PDB entry 1KBY | X-ray diffraction, 2.50 A resolution | chains L and M of the 3 polymer chains in the assembly

# Chain L
Protein: Photosynthetic reaction center protein L chain
From: Rhodobacter sphaeroides
Reference sequence: P02954 (RCEL_RHOSH); numbering as in UniProt (aligned over 1-281)
Chain sequence (281 residues; numbered 1 to 281; the number before each row is that of its first residue):
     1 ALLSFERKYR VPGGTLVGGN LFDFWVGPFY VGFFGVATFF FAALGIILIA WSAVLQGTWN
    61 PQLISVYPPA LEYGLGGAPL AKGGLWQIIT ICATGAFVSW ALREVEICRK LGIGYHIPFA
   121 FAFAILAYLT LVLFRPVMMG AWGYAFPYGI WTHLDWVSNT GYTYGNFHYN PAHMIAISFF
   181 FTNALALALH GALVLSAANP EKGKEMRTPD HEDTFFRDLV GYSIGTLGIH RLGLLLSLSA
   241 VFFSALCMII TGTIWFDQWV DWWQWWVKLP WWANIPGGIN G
Bound ions: Fe ion: H190, H230 (shared with H219(M), E234(M), H266(M) of chain M)
Residues lining bound ligands:
  - bacteriochlorophyll a (BCL), molecule 1: I49, F97, Y128, L131, F146, I150, H153, L154, W156, V157
  - bacteriochlorophyll a (BCL), molecule 2: F97, F121, A124, I125, A127, Y128, L131, W156, V157, S158, T160, G161, Y162, N166, F167, H168, H173, A176, I177, F180, F181, V241, S244, A245, C247, M248
  - bacteriochlorophyll a (BCL), molecule 3: H168, H173, M174, I177, S178, F181, T182
  - bacteriopheophytin a (BPH), molecule 1: A42, G45, I46, I49, I89, A93, A96, F97, W100, E104, I117, A120, F121, F123, A124, Y128, F146, Y148, G149, I150, H153, S237, L238, V241
  - bacteriopheophytin a (BPH), molecule 2: V157, Y162, H168, F181
  - bacteriopheophytin a (BPH), molecule 3: F181, A184, L185, A188, L189, F216, L219, V220
  - ubiquinone-10 (U10): V26, F29, Y30, V31, G35, T38, F39, W100, R103

# Chain M
Protein: Photosynthetic reaction center protein M chain
From: Rhodobacter sphaeroides
Reference sequence: P02953 (RCEM_RHOSH); numbering as in UniProt (aligned over 1-307)
Chain sequence (307 residues; each row starts with the number of its first residue):
     1 AEYQNIFSQV QVRGPADLGM TEDVNLANRS GVGPFSTLLG WFGNAQLGPI YLGSLGVLSL
    61 FSGLMWFFTI GIWFWYQAGW NPAVFLRDLF FFSLEPPAPE YGLSFAAPLK EGGLWLIASF
   121 FMFVAVWSWW GRTYLRAQAL GMGKHTAWAF LSAIWLWMVL GFIRPILMGS WSEAVPYGIF
   181 SHLDWTNNFS LVHGNLFYNP FLGLSIAFLY GSALLFAMHG ATILAVSRFG GERELEQIAD
   241 RGTAAERAAL FWRWTMGFNA TMEGIHRWAI WMAVLVTLTG GIGILLSGTV VDNWYVWGQN
   301 HGMAPLN
Disordered / not traced: 303-307
Sequence notes: engineered mutation L202 (His in P02953)
Bound ions: Fe ion: H219, E234, H266 (shared with H190(L), H230(L) of chain L)
Residues lining bound ligands:
  - bacteriochlorophyll a (BCL), molecule 1: F90, M122, W157, L160, V175, I179, H182, L183, W185, T186
  - bacteriochlorophyll a (BCL), molecule 2: T186, L209, Y210
  - bacteriochlorophyll a (BCL), molecule 3: F197, G203, I206, A207, Y210, G211, L214
  - bacteriopheophytin a (BPH), molecule 1: S59, L60, G63, L64, F67, A125, V126, W129, T133, T146, A149, F150, A153, A273, V274, T277
  - bacteriopheophytin a (BPH), molecule 2: M122, V126, A153, I154, L156, W157, L160, T186, N187, F189, S190, L196, F197, L202, S205, I206, L209, Y210, V276, T277, G280, G281, I284
  - bacteriopheophytin a (BPH), molecule 3: Y210, A213, L214, A217, M218, W252, T255, M256
  - spheroidene (SPO): W66, F67, F68, I70, G71, F74, W75, F85, F105, W115, L116, S119, F120, M122, F123, W157, M158, L160, G161, F162, W171, V175, P176, Y177, G178, I179, H182
  - ubiquinone-10 (U10): L214, L215, M218, H219, T222, I223, A245, A248, A249, W252, M256, F258, N259, A260, T261, M262, I265, W268, M272

# Chain L / chain M interface
Pairs across the interface - 199 pairs, chain L then chain M:
  A1(L) with R253(M), hydrogen bond (backbone-side chain)
  L3(L) with L250(M), hydrophobic; R253(M); N259(M)
  F5(L) with R241(M); E246(M); L250(M), hydrophobic
  E6(L) with L250(M); R253(M), salt bridge; W254(M), hydrogen bond
  K8(L) with E246(M), salt bridge
  Y9(L) with T243(M), hydrogen bond; E246(M), hydrogen bond; R247(M); L250(M), hydrophobic; W254(M)
  R10(L) with W254(M)
  W25(L) with W254(M)
  P28(L) with R253(M); W254(M); G257(M)
  F29(L) with W254(M); T255(M); M256(M); G257(M)
  Y30(L) with W254(M), hydrogen bond (backbone-backbone)
  W100(L) with T255(M)
  R103(L) with W254(M), hydrogen bond (side chain-backbone); T255(M), hydrogen bond (side chain-backbone)
  E104(L) with F251(M); T255(M)
  I107(L) with F251(M), hydrophobic; W254(M); T255(M)
  C108(L) with F251(M), hydrophobic
  K110(L) with W254(M)
  L111(L) with R247(M), hydrogen bond (backbone-side chain); F251(M); W254(M), hydrophobic
  G112(L) with R228(M), hydrogen bond (backbone-side chain); F229(M)
  I113(L) with A225(M); V226(M), hydrophobic; R228(M)
  G114(L) with A225(M), hydrogen bond (backbone-backbone); R228(M)
  H116(L) with Q4(M), hydrogen bond (side chain-backbone); A221(M); L224(M); A225(M)
  I117(L) with A221(M); T222(M); F251(M), hydrophobic; W252(M), hydrophobic
  W151(L) with F197(M)
  L154(L) with F197(M)
  Y162(L) with N187(M), hydrogen bond; L191(M)
  N166(L) with D184(M); N187(M)
  H168(L) with L183(M), hydrogen bond (side chain-backbone); T186(M); N187(M)
  Y169(L) with F180(M); D184(M), hydrogen bond
  M174(L) with L183(M), hydrophobic
  F180(L) with A213(M), hydrophobic
  N183(L) with S212(M); A213(M); F216(M)
  A184(L) with A273(M)
  A186(L) with F216(M)
  L187(L) with S212(M); F216(M); A269(M)
  A188(L) with A273(M)
  H190(L) with H219(M); E234(M), salt bridge; H266(M), hydrogen bond
  G191(L) with H266(M)
  A192(L) with H145(M); T146(M); I270(M), hydrophobic
  V194(L) with E234(M); L235(M), hydrophobic; H266(M)
  L195(L) with H145(M); H266(M); R267(M); I270(M), hydrophobic
  S196(L) with M142(M); G143(M), hydrogen bond (backbone-backbone); H145(M)
  A197(L) with M142(M), hydrophobic; L235(M), hydrophobic
  N199(L) with G143(M); H145(M); E263(M), hydrogen bond; R267(M)
  P200(L) with G141(M); G143(M)
  E201(L) with Q138(M); G141(M), hydrogen bond (backbone-backbone); M142(M); K144(M), salt bridge
  R207(L) with L140(M), hydrogen bond (side chain-backbone); G141(M); M142(M)
  T208(L) with L235(M)
  P209(L) with L235(M)
  D210(L) with M20(M)
  H211(L) with M20(M); E22(M), salt bridge; L140(M); M142(M)
  E212(L) with M142(M); L235(M)
  D213(L) with N44(M), hydrogen bond
  T214(L) with G19(M); M20(M), hydrogen bond (side chain-backbone); R29(M); L140(M)
  F215(L) with T133(M); R136(M); A137(M); L140(M); M142(M), hydrophobic
  R217(L) with D17(M), salt bridge; N44(M); Q46(M); G48(M); P49(M); I50(M)
  D218(L) with R29(M), salt bridge; I50(M); Y51(M), hydrogen bond (backbone-backbone); R132(M), hydrogen bond (backbone-side chain)
  L219(L) with W129(M); R132(M), hydrogen bond (backbone-side chain)
  V220(L) with I50(M)
  G221(L) with L47(M); G48(M), hydrogen bond (backbone-backbone); I50(M)
  Y222(L) with L39(M), hydrophobic; N44(M), hydrogen bond (side chain-backbone); Q46(M); L47(M), hydrophobic
  S223(L) with N44(M), hydrogen bond (backbone-side chain)
  I224(L) with G43(M); N44(M), hydrogen bond (backbone-backbone)
  G225(L) with N44(M)
  T226(L) with E232(M)
  L227(L) with N5(M); L224(M), hydrophobic
  G228(L) with F42(M)
  I229(L) with F216(M)
  H230(L) with H219(M), hydrogen bond; G220(M); I223(M); E234(M), salt bridge
  R231(L) with N5(M), hydrogen bond (side chain-backbone); I6(M), hydrogen bond (side chain-backbone); F7(M); S8(M), hydrogen bond; W41(M), hydrogen bond (side chain-backbone); F42(M), hydrogen bond (side chain-backbone); L224(M)
  L232(L) with F42(M)
  G233(L) with F216(M)
  L234(L) with A217(M); L224(M), hydrophobic
  L235(L) with F42(M), hydrophobic
  S237(L) with A213(M), hydrogen bond (side chain-backbone); F216(M); A217(M), hydrogen bond (side chain-backbone)
  W263(L) with F90(M), hydrophobic; F180(M), hydrophobic
  W266(L) with L86(M), hydrogen bond (side chain-backbone); R87(M), hydrogen bond (side chain-backbone)
  V267(L) with R87(M); F91(M), hydrophobic
  W272(L) with A83(M); L86(M), hydrophobic; R87(M), hydrogen bond (backbone-side chain)
  I275(L) with N81(M); V84(M), hydrophobic; R87(M), hydrogen bond (backbone-side chain)
  P276(L) with V84(M)
  G277(L) with R87(M), hydrogen bond (backbone-side chain)
  G278(L) with Q77(M); V84(M); D88(M)
  I279(L) with D88(M), hydrogen bond (backbone-side chain); F91(M), hydrophobic; F92(M), hydrophobic
  N280(L) with R87(M), hydrogen bond (backbone-side chain); D88(M), hydrogen bond; F91(M)
  G281(L) with R87(M)
Interface residues without a listed pair, chain L (97 interface residues in all): L2, A120, V157, S158, F181, L189, L193, A198, K204, M206, A273
Interface residues without a listed pair, chain M (97 interface residues in all): Y3, V24, A78, N195, L209, Y210, L215, I238, A239, M272

# Overview
Chain L and chain M each contribute 97 residues to their interface, with 44 hydrogen bonds and 8 salt bridges.
Polar contacts include E6(L)-R253(M), K8(L)-E246(M) and H190(L)-E234(M). Bacteriochlorophyll a,
bacteriopheophytin a and ubiquinone-10 are bound between chain L and chain M.
Chain L is Photosynthetic reaction center protein L chain and chain M is Photosynthetic reaction center
protein M chain, both from Rhodobacter sphaeroides; the structure, Structure of Photosynthetic Reaction Center
with bacteriochlorophyll-bacteriopheophytin heterodimer, was determined by X-ray diffraction.
